Entry 7AMX (X-ray diffraction, 2.85 A resolution); this record covers chain AAA.

# Chain AAA
Name: DUF2796 domain-containing protein
Source organism: Pseudomonas aeruginosa
UniProt: A0A5M6H2N4 (A0A5M6H2N4_PSEAI); residues 1-179 here correspond to UniProt positions 18-196 (UniProt number = residue number + 17)
Chain sequence (179 residues; each row starts with the number of its first residue):
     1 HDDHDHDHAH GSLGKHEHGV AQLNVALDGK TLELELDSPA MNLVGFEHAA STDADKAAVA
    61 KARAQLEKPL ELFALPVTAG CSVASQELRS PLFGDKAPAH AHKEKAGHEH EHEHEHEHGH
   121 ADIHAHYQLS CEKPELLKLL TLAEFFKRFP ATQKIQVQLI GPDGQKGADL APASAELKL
Unresolved in the structure: 1-14, 94-118
Cystine bridges: Cys-81/Cys-131
Ion coordination: Zn2+ site 1: His-16, His-18, Glu-47, His-120; Zn2+ site 2: Glu-87, His-124, His-126
Reported in the primary citation:
  - conformationally variable residues (order/disorder transition, side-chain flip): Lys-15 to Gly-19, Glu-35, His-120
  - Zn2+ coordination: His-16, His-18, Glu-47, Glu-87, His-120, His-124, His-126
  - binding site for Zn2+: Glu-35

# Summary
The Zn2+ site 1 is built by His-16, His-18, Glu-47 and His-120. The Zn2+ site 2 is built by Glu-87, His-124
and His-126. The paper reports a binding site for Zn2+ at Glu-35; Zn2+ coordination by His-16, His-18 and
Glu-47 among others.
Chain AAA is DUF2796 domain-containing protein (Pseudomonas aeruginosa); the structure, The crystal structure
of gene product PA4063 from Pseudomonas aeruginosa in complex with zinc, was determined by X-ray diffraction
(same publication as 7BGO, 7ALY and 7AHW).
